PDB entry 8QYY | electron microscopy, 2.56 A resolution | chains B and G of the 7 polymer chains in the assembly

[Chain B]
Molecule: Anti-phage defense ZorAB system ZorA
From: Escherichia coli
Reference sequence: A0A0V7WZR2 (A0A0V7WZR2_ECOLX); numbering as in UniProt (aligned over 1-434)
Amino-acid sequence (434 residues; each row starts with the number of its first residue):
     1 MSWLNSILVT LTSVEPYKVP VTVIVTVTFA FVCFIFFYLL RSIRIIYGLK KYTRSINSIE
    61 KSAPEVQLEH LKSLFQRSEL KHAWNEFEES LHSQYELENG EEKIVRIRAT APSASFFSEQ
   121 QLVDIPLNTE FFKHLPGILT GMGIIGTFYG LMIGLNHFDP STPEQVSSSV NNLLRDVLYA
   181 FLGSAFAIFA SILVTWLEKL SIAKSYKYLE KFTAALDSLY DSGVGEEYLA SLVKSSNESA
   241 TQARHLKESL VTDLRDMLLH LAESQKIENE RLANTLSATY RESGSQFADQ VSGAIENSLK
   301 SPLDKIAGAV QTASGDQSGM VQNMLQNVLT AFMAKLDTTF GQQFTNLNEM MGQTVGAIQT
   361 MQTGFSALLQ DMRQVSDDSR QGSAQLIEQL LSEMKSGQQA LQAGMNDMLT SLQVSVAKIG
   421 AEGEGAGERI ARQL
Disordered / not traced: 246-434
Ion coordination: Ca2+ site 1: Glu86, Glu89 (shared with 2 residues of chain C); Ca2+ site 2: Asp217, Tyr220 (shared with 2 residues of chain A)
From the paper describing this entry:
  - mutagenesis - L250G/L254G/L258G/L261G, L250N/L254N/L258N/L261N: decreased stability in response to TMD domain

[Chain G]
Molecule: Membrane protein
From: Escherichia coli
Reference sequence: A0A0V7WZP0 (A0A0V7WZP0_ECOLX); residues 1-246 here = UniProt positions 1-246
Amino-acid sequence (246 residues; each row starts with the number of its first residue):
     1 MFGNAFGVKK RRSDEAEKPF WISYADLMTA MMVLFLVVMV ASLSSVTQRI QRAEQGEKAR
    61 GQDISRLCER LELHARNVNK NIVVDCHDNR ISFGEAGRFA HNQFFLNAEG QKALQDVVPL
   121 VLEASNSEEG KKWFKQIVIE GFTDTDGSYL YNLHLSLQRS EWVMCSLLDS RSPLQKNISA
   181 EQQLQIRKLF LAGGVSFNNA KESKEASRRV ELRMQFFGLK DKRDKADEVD FPPVVNKEVC
   241 QLVMPL
Disulfide bonds: Cys68-Cys86, Cys165-Cys240
From the paper describing this entry:
  - mutagenesis - D26N: abolished localization to ZorD
  - mutagenesis - Y151A/N152A/L155A/R159A: decreased stability

[How chain B and chain G interact]
Contacting residue pairs (30):
  His134(B) with Glu15(G), salt bridge
  Thr140(B) with Phe20(G)
  Ile144(B) with Ser23(G); Leu27(G), hydrophobic
  Thr147(B) with Leu27(G)
  Phe148(B) with Asp26(G); Leu27(G), hydrophobic; Ala30(G), hydrophobic
  Leu151(B) with Met31(G), hydrophobic
  Leu155(B) with Leu34(G), hydrophobic
  Phe158(B) with Ala41(G), hydrophobic; Ser42(G)
  Pro160(B) with Ser45(G), hydrogen bond (backbone-side chain)
  Ser161(B) with Gln48(G)
  Pro163(B) with Ser45(G); Gln48(G); Arg49(G)
  Glu164(B) with Arg49(G), salt bridge
  Val166(B) with Ser42(G); Ser45(G); Val46(G), hydrophobic
  Val170(B) with Ser42(G)
  Leu173(B) with Leu34(G), hydrophobic; Val38(G), hydrophobic
  Val177(B) with Met31(G), hydrophobic; Leu34(G), hydrophobic
  Phe181(B) with Met31(G), hydrophobic
  Gly225(B) with Met1(G)
  Glu226(B) with Met1(G)
  Leu229(B) with Met1(G), hydrophobic
Other interface residues (no listed pair), chain B (26 interface residues in all): Lys133, Gly137, Thr162, Leu174, Ser184, Ile188
Other interface residues (no listed pair), chain G (18 interface residues in all): Pro19, Phe35

[Overview]
Chain B and chain G form an interface of 26 and 18 residues respectively, with 1 hydrogen bond and 2 salt
bridges. Polar contacts include His134(B)-Glu15(G), Glu164(B)-Arg49(G) and Pro160(B)-Ser45(G). From the paper:
L250G/L254G/L258G/L261G and L250N/L254N/L258N/L261N of chain B reduce stability in response to TMD domain;
D26N of chain G abolishes localization to ZorD.
Chain B is Anti-phage defense ZorAB system ZorA and chain G is Membrane protein, both from Escherichia coli;
the structure, Zorya anti-bacteriophage defense system ZorAB, ZorA delta_435-729, ZorA tail tip deletion, was
determined by electron microscopy, deposited together with 8QYD, 8QYH and 8QYK.
